PDB entry 6YRF | electron microscopy, 3.90 A resolution | chains B and D of the 4 polymer chains in the assembly

== Chain B (and D) ==
Protein: Vegetative insecticidal protein
Source organism: Bacillus thuringiensis
Notes: chain D of this document is another copy of the same molecule, construct and numbering; everything in this record applies to it too
UniProt: A0A290WPI2 (A0A290WPI2_BACTU); numbering as in UniProt (aligned over 1-803)
Amino-acid sequence (803 residues; numbered 1 to 803; the number before each row is that of its first residue):
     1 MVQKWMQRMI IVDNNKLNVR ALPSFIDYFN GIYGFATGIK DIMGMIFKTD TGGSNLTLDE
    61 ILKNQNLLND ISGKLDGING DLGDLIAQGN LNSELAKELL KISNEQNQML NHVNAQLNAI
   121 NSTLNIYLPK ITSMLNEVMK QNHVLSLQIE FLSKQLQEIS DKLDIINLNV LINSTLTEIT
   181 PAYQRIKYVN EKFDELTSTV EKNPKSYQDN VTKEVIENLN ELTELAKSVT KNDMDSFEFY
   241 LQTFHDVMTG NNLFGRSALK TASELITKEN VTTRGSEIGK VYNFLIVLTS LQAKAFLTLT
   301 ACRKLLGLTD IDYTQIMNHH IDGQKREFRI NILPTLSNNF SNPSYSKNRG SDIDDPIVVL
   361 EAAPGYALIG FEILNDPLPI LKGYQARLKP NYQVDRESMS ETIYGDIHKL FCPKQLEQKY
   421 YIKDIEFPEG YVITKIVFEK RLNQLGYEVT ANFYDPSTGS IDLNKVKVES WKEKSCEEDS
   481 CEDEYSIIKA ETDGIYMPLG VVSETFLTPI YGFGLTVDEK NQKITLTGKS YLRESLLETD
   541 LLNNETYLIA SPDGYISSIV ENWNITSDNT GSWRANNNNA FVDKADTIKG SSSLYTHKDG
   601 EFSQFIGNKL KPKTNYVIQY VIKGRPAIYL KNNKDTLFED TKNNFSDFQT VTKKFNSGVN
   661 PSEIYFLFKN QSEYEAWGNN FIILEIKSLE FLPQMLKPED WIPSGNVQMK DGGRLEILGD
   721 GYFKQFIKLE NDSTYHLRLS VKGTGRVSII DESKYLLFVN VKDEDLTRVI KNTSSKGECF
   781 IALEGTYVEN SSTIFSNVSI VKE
Not modelled in the structure: 1-26

== How chain B and chain D interact ==
Pairs across the interface (19; chain B residue first):
  Gly-83(B) / Leu-100(D)
  Asp-84(B) / Lys-97(D)
  Ala-87(B) / Ser-93(D)
  Ala-87(B) / Ala-96(D)
  Ala-87(B) / Lys-97(D)
  Asn-90(B) / Asn-90(D)
  Ser-93(B) / Ala-87(D)
  Ala-96(B) / Ala-87(D)
  Lys-97(B) / Asp-84(D)
  Lys-97(B) / Ala-87(D)
  Leu-100(B) / Gly-83(D)
  Leu-100(B) / Leu-100(D)  hydrophobic
  Asn-104(B) / Asn-107(D)  hydrogen bond
  Asn-107(B) / Asn-104(D)  hydrogen bond
  Asn-107(B) / Gln-108(D)  hydrogen bond
  Gln-108(B) / Asn-107(D)  hydrogen bond
  Gln-108(B) / Gln-108(D)  hydrogen bond (backbone-side chain)
  Gln-108(B) / Asn-111(D)
  Asn-111(B) / Gln-108(D)
Also at the interface, not in a pair above, chain B (16 interface residues in all): Ile-86, Gly-89, Leu-91, Ser-103
Also at the interface, not in a pair above, chain D (16 interface residues in all): Ile-86, Gly-89, Leu-91, Ser-103

== Overview ==
Chain B and chain D each contribute 16 residues to their interface; the contacts include 5 hydrogen bonds.
Polar contacts include Asn-104(B)/Asn-107(D), Asn-107(B)/Gln-108(D) and Gln-108(B)/Gln-108(D).
Both chains are Vegetative insecticidal protein (Bacillus thuringiensis). Entry 6YRF (Vip3Bc1 tetramer) was
determined by electron microscopy (same publication as 7NTX and 6YRG).
